Entry 6PPZ (X-ray diffraction, 2.40 A resolution); this record covers chain A.

Chain A:
Name: N-acetylneuraminate synthase
Source organism: Neisseria meningitidis serogroup B
Notes: EC 2.5.1.56
Reference sequence: H2VFG5 (H2VFG5_NEIMI); residues 1-349 here = UniProt positions 1-349
Sequence (349 residues; each row starts with the number of its first residue):
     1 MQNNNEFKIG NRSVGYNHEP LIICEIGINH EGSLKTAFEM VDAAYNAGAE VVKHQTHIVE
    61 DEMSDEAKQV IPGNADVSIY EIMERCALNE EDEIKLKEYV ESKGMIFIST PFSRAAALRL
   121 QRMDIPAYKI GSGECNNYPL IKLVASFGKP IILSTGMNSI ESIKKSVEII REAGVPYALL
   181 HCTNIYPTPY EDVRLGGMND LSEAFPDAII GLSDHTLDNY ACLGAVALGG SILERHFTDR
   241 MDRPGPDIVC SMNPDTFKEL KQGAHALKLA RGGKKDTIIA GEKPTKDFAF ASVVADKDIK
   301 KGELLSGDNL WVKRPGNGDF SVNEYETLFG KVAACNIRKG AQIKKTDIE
Not modelled in the structure: 1
Ion coordination: Mn2+: H215 (together with phosphate ion)
Ligand contacts: 2-(acetylamino)-2-deoxy-D-mannose (MN9): E25, Q55, P72, N74, I79, I82, M83, F112, G133, N184, Y186, H236, P246, D247, T285, F288, A289, R314

In short:
Bound to chain A: 2-(acetylamino)-2-deoxy-D-mannose.
Chain A is N-acetylneuraminate synthase (Neisseria meningitidis serogroup B); the structure, Crystal structure
of NeuB, an N-acetylneuraminate synthase from Neisseria meningitidis, in complex with manganese, inorganic
phosphate ..., was determined by X-ray diffraction, deposited together with 6PPW, 6PPX and 6PPY.
